Entry 6GB1 (X-ray diffraction, 2.73 A resolution); this record covers chains A and B.

[Chain A]
Molecule: Glucagon-like peptide 1 receptor
Source organism: Homo sapiens
Reference sequence: P43220 (GLP1R_HUMAN); residues 21-145 here = UniProt positions 21-145
Sequence (128 residues; numbered 18 to 145; the number before each row is that of its first residue):
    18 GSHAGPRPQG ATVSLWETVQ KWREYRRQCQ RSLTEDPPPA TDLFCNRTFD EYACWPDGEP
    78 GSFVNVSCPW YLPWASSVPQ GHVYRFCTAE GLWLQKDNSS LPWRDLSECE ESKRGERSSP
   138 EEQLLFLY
Disordered / not traced: 18-26, 134-145
Disulfides: Cys-46/Cys-71, Cys-62/Cys-104, Cys-85/Cys-126
Construct notes: expression tag (18-20)
Small-molecule neighbours:
  - hexane-1,6-diol (HEZ), molecule 1: Val-36, Trp-39, Arg-40
  - hexane-1,6-diol (HEZ), molecule 2: Tyr-69, Leu-89, Trp-91, Leu-123, Cys-126, Glu-127, Glu-128

[Chain B]
Molecule: Peptide 11
Sequence (32 residues; row label = number of the first residue in the row):
     9 DLSKQLDEQC AKLFIEWLAA GGPSSGAPPP CX
Disulfides: Cys-18/Cys-39
Modified positions: Ala-27 (alpha-aminoisobutyric acid; AIB); NH2 (amino group) at position 40
Small-molecule neighbours:
  - hexane-1,6-diol (HEZ), molecule 1: Phe-22, Pro-37, Pro-38, Cys-39, NH2_40
  - hexane-1,6-diol (HEZ), molecule 2: Ile-23, Glu-24, Ala-27

[How chain A and chain B interact]
Contacting residue pairs (28):
  Thr-29(A) / Lys-12(B)
  Thr-29(A) / Asp-15(B)
  Thr-29(A) / Glu-16(B)  hydrogen bond (side chain-backbone)
  Ser-31(A) / Asp-15(B)
  Leu-32(A) / Asp-15(B)  hydrogen bond (backbone-side chain)
  Leu-32(A) / Cys-18(B)  hydrophobic
  Leu-32(A) / Phe-22(B)  hydrophobic
  Leu-32(A) / Cys-39(B)  hydrophobic
  Leu-32(A) / NH2_40(B)
  Thr-35(A) / Ala-19(B)
  Thr-35(A) / Phe-22(B)
  Thr-35(A) / Ile-23(B)
  Val-36(A) / Phe-22(B)  hydrophobic
  Trp-39(A) / Phe-22(B)  hydrophobic
  Trp-39(A) / Leu-26(B)
  Glu-68(A) / Leu-26(B)
  Glu-68(A) / Gly-29(B)
  Glu-68(A) / Pro-31(B)
  Tyr-69(A) / Ala-27(B)
  Tyr-88(A) / Ile-23(B)  hydrophobic
  Tyr-88(A) / Leu-26(B)
  Leu-89(A) / Ile-23(B)  hydrophobic
  Pro-90(A) / Ile-23(B)
  Trp-91(A) / Ile-23(B)  hydrophobic
  Leu-118(A) / Ala-27(B)
  Leu-118(A) / Ala-28(B)
  Arg-121(A) / Ala-27(B)  hydrogen bond (side chain-backbone)
  Glu-128(A) / Lys-20(B)
Other interface residues (no listed pair), chain A (16 interface residues in all): Leu-123
Other interface residues (no listed pair), chain B (17 interface residues in all): Gly-30, Ser-32

[Overview]
The interface between chain A and chain B involves 16 residues on one side and 17 on the other, with 3
hydrogen bonds. Polar pairs include Thr-29(A)/Glu-16(B), Leu-32(A)/Asp-15(B) and Arg-121(A)/Ala-27(B).
Hexane-1,6-diol is bound between chain A and chain B.
Chain A is Glucagon-like peptide 1 receptor (Homo sapiens) and chain B is Peptide 11; the structure, Crystal
structure of the GLP1 receptor ECD with Peptide 11, was determined by X-ray diffraction.
